PDB entry 8R1O | electron microscopy, 3.19 A resolution | chains C and D of the 9 polymer chains in the assembly

# Chain C
Name: Exoribonuclease-like protein
From: Thermochaetoides thermophila DSM 1495
Reference sequence: G0S1P1 (G0S1P1_CHATD); numbering as in UniProt (aligned over 1-357)
Sequence (357 residues; row label = number of the first residue in the row):
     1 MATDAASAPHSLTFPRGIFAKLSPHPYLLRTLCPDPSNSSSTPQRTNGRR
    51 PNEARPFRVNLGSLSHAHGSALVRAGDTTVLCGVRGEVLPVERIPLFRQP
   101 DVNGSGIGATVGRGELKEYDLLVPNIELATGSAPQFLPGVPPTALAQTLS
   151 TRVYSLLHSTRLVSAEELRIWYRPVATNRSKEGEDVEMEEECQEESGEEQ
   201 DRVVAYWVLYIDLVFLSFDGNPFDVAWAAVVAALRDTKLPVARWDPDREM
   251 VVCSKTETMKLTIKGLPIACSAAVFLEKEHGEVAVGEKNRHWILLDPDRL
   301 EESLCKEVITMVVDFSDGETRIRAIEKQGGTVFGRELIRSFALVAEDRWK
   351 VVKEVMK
Disordered / not traced: 1-12, 103-111, 176-199, 279-287

# Chain D
Name: Exoribonuclease phosphorolytic domain-containing protein
From: Thermochaetoides thermophila DSM 1495
Reference sequence: G0SCD1 (G0SCD1_CHATD); residues 1-258 here = UniProt positions 1-258
Sequence (258 residues; each row starts with the number of its first residue):
     1 MTTTTATTAPEAALGVLPRADGSARYSHAGYTVTASVNGPIEAQRRDEHP
    51 YEAHVDVIVRPAAGVGGTRERHLESILQSSFAQIILVKSFPRSLIQIVLQ
   101 VEESPENEYVNTKLVQASLNFAVMPALFQTAMLALLSAGVPMRATATATA
   151 IALASENGATKTLIDPSPRQVELAQSVHVFAFTSQDELLLAESEGDFTIK
   201 EWDAAYETAKNICCRPSPTMDGVQMMAIDDDRLVGPDLRHFIRSTMEAKV
   251 ATDLHWKS
Disordered / not traced: 1-2, 213-235

# Chain C / chain D interface
Pairs across the interface (75; chain C residue first):
  L96(C) with N111(D)
  G112(C) with Y109(D), hydrogen bond (backbone-backbone)
  R113(C) with V110(D); N111(D), hydrogen bond (side chain-backbone); K113(D); E172(D)
  K117(C) with K113(D); S118(D), hydrogen bond
  D120(C) with K113(D), salt bridge
  P141(C) with R46(D)
  Q147(C) with T68(D); R71(D)
  T148(C) with R71(D); H72(D); S75(D)
  T151(C) with T68(D); H72(D); A117(D), hydrogen bond (side chain-backbone); L119(D)
  R152(C) with H72(D)
  Y154(C) with A117(D); S118(D)
  S155(C) with S118(D); L119(D); E194(D), hydrogen bond
  L156(C) with E194(D)
  S159(C) with E194(D), hydrogen bond
  K306(C) with E52(D), salt bridge
  R321(C) with D196(D); F197(D); T198(D); E201(D), salt bridge
  I322(C) with G195(D); D196(D); F197(D), hydrogen bond (backbone-backbone); I199(D), hydrophobic
  R323(C) with E194(D); G195(D), hydrogen bond (backbone-backbone); D196(D)
  A324(C) with S193(D)
  I325(C) with A191(D); E192(D); S193(D), hydrogen bond (backbone-backbone); F197(D), hydrophobic; W202(D)
  E326(C) with H72(D), salt bridge; L119(D); E192(D)
  K327(C) with L188(D), hydrogen bond (side chain-backbone); L189(D), hydrogen bond (side chain-backbone); L190(D); A191(D), hydrogen bond (backbone-backbone); E192(D)
  Q328(C) with I76(D); S79(D), hydrogen bond; L189(D); L190(D); E192(D)
  G329(C) with S79(D); Q83(D)
  G330(C) with Q83(D); L188(D); L189(D)
  T331(C) with T183(D); E187(D), hydrogen bond; L188(D); L189(D)
  R335(C) with W202(D); D203(D), salt bridge; Y206(D); E207(D), salt bridge
  I338(C) with L188(D), hydrophobic; W202(D), hydrophobic
  R339(C) with I199(D); D203(D), salt bridge
Also at the interface, not in a pair above, chain C (34 interface residues in all): E118, P142, A144, F333, A342
Also at the interface, not in a pair above, chain D (41 interface residues in all): R69, Q116, R169, Q175, K210

# Overview
The interface between chain C and chain D involves 34 residues on one side and 41 on the other; the contacts
include 14 hydrogen bonds and 7 salt bridges. Among the polar pairs are D120(C)-K113(D), K306(C)-E52(D) and
R321(C)-E201(D).
Chain C is Exoribonuclease-like protein and chain D is Exoribonuclease phosphorolytic domain-containing
protein, both from Thermochaetoides thermophila DSM 1495; the structure, Structure of C. thermophilum RNA
exosome core, was determined by electron microscopy.
